Entry 4K5S (X-ray diffraction, 1.90 A resolution); this record covers chain A.

# Chain A
Molecule: Oxygenase
From: Streptomyces argillaceus
UniProtKB: Q194P4 (Q194P4_STRAA); residues 1-533 here = UniProt positions 1-533
Chain sequence (536 residues; numbered -2 to 533; the number before each row is that of its first residue; numbers below 1 keep their minus sign (Gly-2 is residue -2)):
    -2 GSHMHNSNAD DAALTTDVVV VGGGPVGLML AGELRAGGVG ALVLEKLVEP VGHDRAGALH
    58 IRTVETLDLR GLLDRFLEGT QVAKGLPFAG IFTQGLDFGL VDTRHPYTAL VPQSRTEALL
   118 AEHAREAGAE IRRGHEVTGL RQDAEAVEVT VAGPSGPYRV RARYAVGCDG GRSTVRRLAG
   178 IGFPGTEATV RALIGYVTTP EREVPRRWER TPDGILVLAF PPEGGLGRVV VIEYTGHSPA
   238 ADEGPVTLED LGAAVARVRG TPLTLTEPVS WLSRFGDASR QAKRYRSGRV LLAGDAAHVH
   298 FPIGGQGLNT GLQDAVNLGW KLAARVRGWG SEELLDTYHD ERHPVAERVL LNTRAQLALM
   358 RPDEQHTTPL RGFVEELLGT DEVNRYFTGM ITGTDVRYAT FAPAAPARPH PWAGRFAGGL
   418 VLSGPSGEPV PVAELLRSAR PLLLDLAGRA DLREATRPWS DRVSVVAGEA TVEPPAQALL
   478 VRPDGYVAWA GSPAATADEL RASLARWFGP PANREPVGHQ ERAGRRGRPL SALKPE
Disordered / not traced: -2 to 9, 233-239, 401-404, 511-533
Construct notes: expression tag (-2 to 0)
Ligand contacts:
  - FAD (flavin-adenine dinucleotide): Val18, Gly19, Gly20, Gly21, Pro22, Val23, Gly24, Leu41, Glu42, Lys43, Leu44, Asp51, Ala53, Gly54, Ala55, Gln110, His132, Glu133, Val134, Cys165, Asp166, Gly167, Thr171, Ile191, Phe272, Ala290, Gly291, Asp292, Pro299, Gly302, Gln303, Gly304, Leu305, Asn306
  - premithramycin B (PM0): Asp51, Ala55, Ala80, Leu83, Pro84, Phe89, Gly92, Leu107, Arg203, Arg204, Trp205, Ile212, Val214, Ala216, Arg225, Val227, Ile229, Phe272, Pro299
What the authors report for this chain:
  - binding site for premithramycin B: Pro84, Phe89, Arg204, Trp205, Arg225
  - conformationally variable residues: Phe89, Trp205
  - catalytic residues: Arg225
  - mutagenesis - P84A, P84A/F89A (50-fold), F89A, R173A, R174A, R204A, R277A: increased binding to premithramycin B
  - mutagenesis - D51A (2-fold), P84A/F89A (3-fold), F89A (5-fold): increased catalytic activity on premithramycin B
  - mutagenesis - W205A (30-fold): decreased catalytic activity on premithramycin B
  - mutagenesis - W205A: unchanged binding to premithramycin B
  - mutagenesis - R225A: abolished catalytic activity on premithramycin B
  - binding site for flavin-adenine dinucleotide: Asp51
  - mutagenesis - R169A, R173A, R174A, R277A: decreased catalytic activity on NADPH
  - mutagenesis - R169A, R173A, R174A, R277A: unchanged binding to NADPH

# Summary
Chain A binds flavin-adenine dinucleotide and premithramycin B. From the paper: the catalytic residue Arg225;
P84A, P84A/F89A and F89A, among others, increase binding to premithramycin B; 11 substitutions were tested in
all.
Chain A is Oxygenase (Streptomyces argillaceus); the structure, The crystal structure of premithramycin B in
complex with MTMOIV, a baeyer-villiger monooxygenase from the mithramycin ..., was determined by X-ray
diffraction, deposited together with 4K5R.
